9EYY - chains B and C of the 3 polymer chains in the assembly; structure by electron microscopy, 3.30 A resolution.

# Chain B
Molecule: Capsid protein VP0
Organism: Human poliovirus 1 Mahoney
UniProt: P03300 (POLG_POL1M); residue numbers follow UniProt; this construct covers 2-341
Sequence (341 residues; each row starts with the number of its first residue):
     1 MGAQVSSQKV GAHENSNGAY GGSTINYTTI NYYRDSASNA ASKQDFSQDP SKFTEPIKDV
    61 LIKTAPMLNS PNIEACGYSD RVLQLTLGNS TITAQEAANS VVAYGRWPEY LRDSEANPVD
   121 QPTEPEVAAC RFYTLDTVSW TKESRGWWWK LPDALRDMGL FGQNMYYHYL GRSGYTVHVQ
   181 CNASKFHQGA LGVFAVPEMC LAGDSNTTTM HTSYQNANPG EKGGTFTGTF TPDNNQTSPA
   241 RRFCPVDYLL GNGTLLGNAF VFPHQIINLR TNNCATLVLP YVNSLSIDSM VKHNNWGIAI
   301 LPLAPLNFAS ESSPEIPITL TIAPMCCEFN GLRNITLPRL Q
Disordered / not traced: 1-3, 9-27, 42-79
Differences from the reference sequence: initiating methionine (1); engineered mutation G18 (Arg in P03300), A94 (Thr in P03300), E126 (Asp in P03300)
Swiss-Prot annotation at these positions:
  - site (Cleavage): N69, S70, Q341
  - lipidation: G2 (N-myristoyl glycine)
  - mutagenesis: G2 (G2A: 100% loss of myristoylation. Impaired viral assembly), A3 (A3D: 50% loss of myristoylation. Severe reduction in specific infectivity; A3G/L/V: No effect on myristoylation and virus growth; A3H: No effect on myristoylation ...), H264 (H264G/T: Complete loss of VP0 cleavage)

# Chain C
Molecule: Capsid protein VP3
Organism: Human poliovirus 1 Mahoney
UniProt: P03300 (POLG_POL1M); residues 1-238 here correspond to UniProt positions 342-579 (UniProt number = residue number + 341)
Sequence (238 residues; row label = number of the first residue in the row):
     1 GLPVMNTPGS NQYLTADNFQ SPCALPEFDV TPPIDIPGEV KNMMELAEID TMIPFDLSAT
    61 KKNTMEMYRV RLSDKPHTDD PILCLSLSPA SDPRLSHTML GEILNYYTHW AGSLKFTFMF
   121 CGSMMATGKL LVSYAPPGAD PPKKRKEAML GTHVIWDIGL QSSCTMVVPW ISNTTYRLTI
   181 DDSFTEGGYI SVFYQTRIVV PLSTPREMDI LGFVSACNDF SVRLLRDTTH IEQKALAQ
Disordered / not traced: 236-238
Differences from the reference sequence: engineered mutation M119 (Leu460 in P03300), L178 (Gln519 in P03300); variant S123 (Phe464 in P03300)
Swiss-Prot annotation at these positions:
  - site: Q238 (Cleavage)

# Chain B / chain C interface
Pairs across the interface - 80 pairs, chain B then chain C:
  I30(B) with Q20(C), hydrogen bond (backbone-side chain)
  N31(B) with Q20(C), hydrogen bond
  Y32(B) with Q20(C), hydrogen bond (backbone-side chain)
  Y33(B) with Q20(C)
  R34(B) with E27(C), salt bridge
  D35(B) with C23(C); P26(C); E27(C), hydrogen bond (side chain-backbone)
  S38(B) with Q20(C); S21(C), hydrogen bond (side chain-backbone); P22(C); C23(C), hydrogen bond (side chain-backbone)
  A40(B) with N18(C); Q20(C)
  R81(B) with L160(C)
  Y104(B) with G38(C)
  R106(B) with D35(C), salt bridge; P37(C)
  E115(B) with I34(C); D35(C)
  K185(B) with S123(C); M124(C), hydrogen bond (backbone-backbone); M125(C)
  F186(B) with L202(C); S203(C); T204(C); P205(C)
  H187(B) with S123(C)
  Q188(B) with C121(C); G122(C); P205(C); E207(C), hydrogen bond (side chain-backbone); M208(C)
  A190(B) with C121(C), hydrophobic
  D247(B) with M65(C)
  Y248(B) with N63(C); M65(C), hydrophobic
  L255(B) with H97(C)
  L256(B) with M65(C), hydrophobic; Y68(C)
  G257(B) with T51(C); M52(C), hydrogen bond (backbone-backbone); Y68(C), hydrogen bond (backbone-side chain)
  N258(B) with T51(C); H97(C), hydrogen bond (side chain-backbone); T98(C); M99(C), hydrogen bond (side chain-backbone)
  F260(B) with I49(C); D50(C); M52(C), hydrophobic; F213(C), hydrophobic
  V261(B) with I49(C), hydrophobic; M99(C), hydrophobic
  I266(B) with M119(C), hydrophobic
  N268(B) with F120(C), hydrogen bond (side chain-backbone); C121(C); S162(C)
  R270(B) with F120(C); G122(C), hydrogen bond (side chain-backbone); S123(C), hydrogen bond (side chain-backbone); M124(C); I158(C), hydrogen bond (side chain-backbone); G159(C), hydrogen bond (side chain-backbone); L160(C); S162(C)
  T271(B) with S162(C)
  P280(B) with P37(C), hydrophobic
  Y281(B) with P37(C)
  V282(B) with P37(C), hydrophobic
  N283(B) with I36(C)
  S286(B) with I34(C)
  P302(B) with M65(C); R69(C), hydrogen bond (backbone-side chain)
  L303(B) with R69(C), hydrogen bond (backbone-side chain); L211(C), hydrophobic
  A304(B) with R69(C); C121(C), hydrophobic
  P305(B) with R69(C)
  A309(B) with S203(C); P205(C)
Other interface residues (no listed pair), chain B (47 interface residues in all): A37, N39, A41, R112, R145, S284, L285, N307
Other interface residues (no listed pair), chain C (47 interface residues in all): T64, M67, E102, A126, D209

# Summary
Chain B and chain C each contribute 47 residues to their interface, with 19 hydrogen bonds and 2 salt bridges.
Polar pairs include R34(B)-E27(C), R106(B)-D35(C) and I30(B)-Q20(C). Curated annotation (UniProt) lists 3
mutagenesis sites on chain B.
Here chain B is Capsid protein VP0 and chain C is Capsid protein VP3, both from Human poliovirus 1 Mahoney.
Entry 9EYY (Poliovirus type 1 (strain Mahoney) native conformation stabilised virus-like particle (PV1 SC6b)
from a yeast expression ...) was determined by electron microscopy together with 9EZ0, 9F0K, 9F3Q, 9F59 and
9F5P from the same study.
